Entry 6PMI (electron microscopy, 3.86 A resolution); this record covers chains B and D of the 9 polymer chains in the assembly.

== Chain B ==
Molecule: DNA-directed RNA polymerase subunit alpha
Source organism: Escherichia coli O157:H7
Notes: EC 2.7.7.6
Reference sequence: P0A7Z6 (RPOA_ECO57); residue numbers follow UniProt; this construct covers 1-329
Amino-acid sequence (329 residues; row label = number of the first residue in the row):
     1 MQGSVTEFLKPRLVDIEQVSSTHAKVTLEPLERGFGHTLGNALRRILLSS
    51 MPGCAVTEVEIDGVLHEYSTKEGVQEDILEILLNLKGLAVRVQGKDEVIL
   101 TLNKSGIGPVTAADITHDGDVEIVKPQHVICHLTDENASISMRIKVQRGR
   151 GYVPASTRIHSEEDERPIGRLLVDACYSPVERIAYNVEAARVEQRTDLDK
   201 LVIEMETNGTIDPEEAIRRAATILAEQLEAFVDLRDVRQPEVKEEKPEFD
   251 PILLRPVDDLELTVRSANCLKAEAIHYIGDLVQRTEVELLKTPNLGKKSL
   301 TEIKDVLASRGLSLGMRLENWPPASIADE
Not modelled in the structure: 1-5, 234-329

== Chain D ==
Molecule: DNA-directed RNA polymerase subunit beta'
Source organism: Escherichia coli O157:H7
Notes: EC 2.7.7.6
Reference sequence: P0A8T8 (RPOC_ECO57); residues 1-1407 here = UniProt positions 1-1407
Amino-acid sequence (1407 residues; each row starts with the number of its first residue):
     1 MKDLLKFLKAQTKTEEFDAIKIALASPDMIRSWSFGEVKKPETINYRTFK
    51 PERDGLFCARIFGPVKDYECLCGKYKRLKHRGVICEKCGVEVTQTKVRRE
   101 RMGHIELASPTAHIWFLKSLPSRIGLLLDMPLRDIERVLYFESYVVIEGG
   151 MTNLERQQILTEEQYLDALEEFGDEFDAKMGAEAIQALLKSMDLEQECEQ
   201 LREELNETNSETKRKKLTKRIKLLEAFVQSGNKPEWMILTVLPVLPPDLR
   251 PLVPLDGGRFATSDLNDLYRRVINRNNRLKRLLDLAAPDIIVRNEKRMLQ
   301 EAVDALLDNGRRGRAITGSNKRPLKSLADMIKGKQGRFRQNLLGKRVDYS
   351 GRSVITVGPYLRLHQCGLPKKMALELFKPFIYGKLELRGLATTIKAAKKM
   401 VEREEAVVWDILDEVIREHPVLLNRAPTLHRLGIQAFEPVLIEGKAIQLH
   451 PLVCAAYNADFDGDQMAVHVPLTLEAQLEARALMMSTNNILSPANGEPII
   501 VPSQDVVLGLYYMTRDCVNAKGEGMVLTGPKEAERLYRSGLASLHARVKV
   551 RITEYEKDANGELVAKTSLKDTTVGRAILWMIVPKGLPYSIVNQALGKKA
   601 ISKMLNTCYRILGLKPTVIFADQIMYTGFAYAARSGASVGIDDMVIPEKK
   651 HEIISEAEAEVAEIQEQFQSGLVTAGERYNKVIDIWAAANDRVSKAMMDN
   701 LQTETVINRDGQEEKQVSFNSIYMMADSGARGSAAQIRQLAGMRGLMAKP
   751 DGSIIETPITANFREGLNVLQYFISTHGARKGLADTALKTANSGYLTRRL
   801 VDVAQDLVVTEDDCGTHEGIMMTPVIEGGDVKEPLRDRVLGRVTAEDVLK
   851 PGTADILVPRNTLLHEQWCDLLEENSVDAVKVRSVVSCDTDFGVCAHCYG
   901 RDLARGHIINKGEAIGVIAAQSIGEPGTQLTMRTFHIGGAASRAAAESSI
   951 QVKNKGSIKLSNVKSVVNSSGKLVITSRNTELKLIDEFGRTKESYKVPYG
  1001 AVLAKGDGEQVAGGETVANWDPHTMPVITEVSGFVRFTDMIDGQTITRQT
  1051 DELTGLSSLVVLDSAERTAGGKDLRPALKIVDAQGNDVLIPGTDMPAQYF
  1101 LPGKAIVQLEDGVQISSGDTLARIPQESGGTKDITGGLPRVADLFEARRP
  1151 KEPAILAEISGIVSFGKETKGKRRLVITPVDGSDPYEEMIPKWRQLNVFE
  1201 GERVERGDVISDGPEAPHDILRLRGVHAVTRYIVNEVQDVYRLQGVKIND
  1251 KHIEVIVRQMLRKATIVNAGSSDFLEGEQVEYSRVKIANRELEANGKVGA
  1301 TYSRDLLGITKASLATESFISAASFQETTRVLTEAAVAGKRDELRGLKEN
  1351 VIVGRLIPAGTGYAYHQDRMRRRAAGEAPAAPQVTAEDASASLAELLNAG
  1401 LGGSDNE
Not modelled in the structure: 1-14, 933-947, 1127-1136, 1377-1407
Metal / ion sites: Zn2+ site 1: Cys70, Cys72, Cys85, Cys88; Mg2+: Asp460, Asp462, Asp464; Zn2+ site 2: Cys814, Cys888, Cys895
What the authors report for this chain:
  - binding site for Synthetic template strand DNA: Ser319
  - mutagenesis - K74A, K74A/K87A, K87A: decreased catalytic activity with RNA polymerase sigma factor FliA
  - mutagenesis - K74A/K87A: decreased growth in response to bacterial growth

== How chain B and chain D interact ==
Residue-residue contacts - 19 pairs, chain B then chain D:
  Arg44(B) - Glu534(D)  salt bridge
  Arg44(B) - Arg538(D)
  Leu48(B) - Arg535(D)
  Leu48(B) - Arg538(D)
  Leu48(B) - Ser539(D)
  Leu83(B) - Val526(D)  hydrophobic
  Leu83(B) - Leu527(D)
  Leu83(B) - Thr528(D)
  Tyr152(B) - Leu536(D)  hydrophobic
  Val180(B) - Arg535(D)  hydrogen bond (backbone-side chain)
  Glu181(B) - Lys531(D)
  Glu181(B) - Glu534(D)
  Glu181(B) - Arg535(D)  hydrogen bond (backbone-side chain)
  Arg182(B) - Glu534(D)
  Arg182(B) - Arg535(D)
  Arg182(B) - Met581(D)
  Ile183(B) - Glu534(D)
  Ile183(B) - Arg535(D)
  Gln194(B) - Ala406(D)
Also at the interface, not in a pair above, chain B (14 interface residues in all): Leu47, Glu80, Tyr185, Arg191, Glu193
Also at the interface, not in a pair above, chain D (15 interface residues in all): Trp409, Asp410, Leu541, Leu569

== Summary ==
14 residues of chain B face 15 of chain D across their interface, with 2 hydrogen bonds and 1 salt bridge.
Polar contacts include Arg44(B)-Glu534(D), Val180(B)-Arg535(D) and Glu181(B)-Arg535(D). From the paper: a
binding site for Synthetic template strand DNA at Ser319(D); K74A, K74A/K87A and K87A of chain D reduce
catalytic activity with RNA polymerase sigma factor FliA.
Here chain B is DNA-directed RNA polymerase subunit alpha and chain D is DNA-directed RNA polymerase subunit
beta', both from Escherichia coli O157:H7. Entry 6PMI (Sigm28-transcription initiation complex with specific
promoter at the state 1) was determined by electron microscopy, deposited together with 6PMJ.
